PDB entry 6X44 | X-ray diffraction, 2.20 A resolution | chain A

[Chain A]
Protein: Serine repeat antigen 5
Source organism: Plasmodium falciparum
UniProt: I0IYW5 (I0IYW5_PLAFA); residues 391-828 here correspond to UniProt positions 365-802 (UniProt number = residue number - 26)
Sequence (438 residues; numbered 391 to 828; the number before each row is that of its first residue):
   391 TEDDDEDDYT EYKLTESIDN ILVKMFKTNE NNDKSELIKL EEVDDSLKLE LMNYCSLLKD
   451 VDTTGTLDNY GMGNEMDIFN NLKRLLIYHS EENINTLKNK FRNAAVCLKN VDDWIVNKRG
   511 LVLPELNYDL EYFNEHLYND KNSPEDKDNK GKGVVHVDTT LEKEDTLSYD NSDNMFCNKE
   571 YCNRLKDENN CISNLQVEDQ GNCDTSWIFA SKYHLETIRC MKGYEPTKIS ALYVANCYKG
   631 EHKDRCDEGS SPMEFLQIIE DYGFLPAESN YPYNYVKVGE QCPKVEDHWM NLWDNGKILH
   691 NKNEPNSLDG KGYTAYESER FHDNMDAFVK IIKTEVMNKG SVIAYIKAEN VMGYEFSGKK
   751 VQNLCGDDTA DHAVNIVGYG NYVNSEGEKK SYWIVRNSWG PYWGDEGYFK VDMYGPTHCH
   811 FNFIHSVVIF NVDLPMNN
Not modelled in the structure: 391-392, 418-424, 516-560
Cystine bridges: Cys445-Cys497, Cys567-Cys572, Cys581-Cys610, Cys593-Cys636, Cys627-Cys672, Cys755-Cys809
Reported in the primary citation:
  - catalytic residues: Ser596, His762, Asn787
  - conformationally variable residues (side-chain flip): Asp594, Tyr735, Glu739, Tyr744, Glu745, Trp789
  - contacts within the chain: Arg474-Glu745 (salt bridge), Lys508-Asp589 (salt bridge), Arg509-Asp761 (salt bridge), Arg509-Glu739, Arg509-Asp594, Gly510-Ser596, Leu511-Asp761 (backbone contact), Leu511-Tyr735, Val512-Ser640 (backbone contact), Gly510-Ser640 (backbone contact), Phe746-Leu754 (hydrophobic contact), Phe746-Phe799 (hydrophobic contact), Phe746-Trp793 (hydrophobic contact)
  - post-translational modification sites: Thr549 (citing earlier work)

[In short]
The paper reports catalytic residues Ser596, His762 and Asn787; a modification site at Thr549.
Chain A is Serine repeat antigen 5 (Plasmodium falciparum); the structure, High Resolution Crystal Structure
Analysis of SERA5 proenzyme from plasmodium falciparum, was determined by X-ray diffraction together with 6X42
from the same study.
